8ZFC - chains A and R of the 5 polymer chains in the assembly; structure by electron microscopy, 2.68 A resolution.

[Chain A]
Protein: Guanine nucleotide-binding protein G(s) subunit alpha isoforms short
From: Homo sapiens
Amino-acid sequence (361 residues; each row starts with the number of its first residue; note: 33 numbers in that range are skipped by the numbering (no residue carries them; nothing is unmodelled there)):
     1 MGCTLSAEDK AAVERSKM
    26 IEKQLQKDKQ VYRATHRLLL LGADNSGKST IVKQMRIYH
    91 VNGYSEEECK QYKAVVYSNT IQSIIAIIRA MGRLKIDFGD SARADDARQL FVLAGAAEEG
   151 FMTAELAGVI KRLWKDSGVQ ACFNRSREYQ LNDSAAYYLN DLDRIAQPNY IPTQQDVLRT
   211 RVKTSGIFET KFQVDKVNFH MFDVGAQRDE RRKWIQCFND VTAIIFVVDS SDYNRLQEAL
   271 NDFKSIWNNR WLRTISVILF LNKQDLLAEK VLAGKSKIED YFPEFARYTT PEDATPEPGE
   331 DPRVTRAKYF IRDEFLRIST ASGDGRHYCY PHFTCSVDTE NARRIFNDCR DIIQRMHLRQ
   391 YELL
Not modelled in the structure: 1-3, 91-211

[Chain R]
Protein: G-protein coupled receptor 4
From: Mus musculus
Reference sequence: Q8BUD0 (GPR4_MOUSE); residues 1-365 here = UniProt positions 1-365
Amino-acid sequence (365 residues; row label = number of the first residue in the row):
     1 MDNSTGTGEG CHVDSRVDHL FPPSLYIFVI GVGLPTNCLA LWAAYRQVRQ HNELGVYLMN
    61 LSIADLLYIC TLPLWVDYFL HHDNWIHGPG SCKLFGFIFY SNIYISIAFL CCISVDRYLA
   121 VAHPLRFARL RRVKTAVAVS SVVWATELGA NSAPLFHDEL FRDRYNHTFC FEKFPMERWV
   181 AWMNLYRVFV GFLFPWALML LCYRGILRAV QSSVSTERQE KVKIKRLALS LIAIVLVCFA
   241 PYHALLLSRS AVYLGRPWDC GFEERVFSAY HSSLAFTSLN CVADPILYCL VNEGARSDVA
   301 KALHNLLRFL ASNKPQEMAN ASLTLETPLT SKRSTTGKSS GAVWAVPPTA QGDQVPLKVL
   361 LPPAQ
Not modelled in the structure: 1-12, 307-365
Disulfide bonds: Cys92-Cys170

[Chain A / chain R interface]
Pairs across the interface (50):
  Gln35(A) - Arg132(R)  hydrogen bond
  Arg38(A) - Ala128(R)  hydrogen bond (side chain-backbone)
  Arg38(A) - Arg131(R)
  Arg38(A) - Arg132(R)
  His41(A) - Leu125(R)
  Asp225(A) - Arg126(R)  hydrogen bond (backbone-side chain)
  Val227(A) - Arg126(R)
  Tyr358(A) - Val214(R)  hydrophobic
  Tyr358(A) - Ser215(R)
  Tyr360(A) - Ser215(R)
  Phe376(A) - Leu125(R)  hydrophobic
  Cys379(A) - Leu125(R)
  Arg380(A) - Ala122(R)  hydrogen bond (side chain-backbone)
  Arg380(A) - Pro124(R)
  Arg380(A) - Leu125(R)
  Asp381(A) - Ser213(R)
  Asp381(A) - Val214(R)  hydrogen bond (side chain-backbone)
  Asp381(A) - Ser215(R)  hydrogen bond
  Ile383(A) - Pro124(R)
  Ile383(A) - Leu125(R)  hydrophobic
  Gln384(A) - Val121(R)  hydrogen bond (side chain-backbone)
  Gln384(A) - Pro124(R)
  Gln384(A) - Ala209(R)
  Gln384(A) - Ser213(R)
  Arg385(A) - Ser215(R)  hydrogen bond (side chain-backbone)
  Arg385(A) - Thr216(R)  hydrogen bond
  Arg385(A) - Glu220(R)  salt bridge
  His387(A) - Ala120(R)  hydrogen bond (side chain-backbone)
  His387(A) - Pro124(R)
  His387(A) - Arg131(R)
  Leu388(A) - Val121(R)  hydrophobic
  Leu388(A) - Val210(R)  hydrophobic
  Leu388(A) - Ile224(R)  hydrophobic
  Gln390(A) - Asn52(R)  hydrogen bond (backbone-side chain)
  Tyr391(A) - Glu53(R)  hydrogen bond
  Tyr391(A) - Leu54(R)  hydrophobic
  Tyr391(A) - Asp116(R)
  Tyr391(A) - Arg117(R)  hydrogen bond (backbone-side chain)
  Tyr391(A) - Ala120(R)  hydrophobic
  Tyr391(A) - Arg131(R)
  Glu392(A) - Gln47(R)
  Glu392(A) - Leu54(R)
  Glu392(A) - Arg117(R)
  Glu392(A) - Asn292(R)  hydrogen bond
  Leu393(A) - Val121(R)  hydrophobic
  Leu393(A) - Ile206(R)  hydrophobic
  Leu393(A) - Ile224(R)
  Leu393(A) - Leu227(R)
  Leu394(A) - Glu220(R)
  Leu394(A) - Ile224(R)  hydrophobic
Interface residues without a listed pair, chain A (22 interface residues in all): Lys226
Interface residues without a listed pair, chain R (29 interface residues in all): Arg129, Tyr203, Ser212

[In short]
22 residues of chain A and 29 residues of chain R are in contact, with 14 hydrogen bonds and 1 salt bridge.
Polar contacts include Arg385(A)-Glu220(R), Gln35(A)-Arg132(R) and Arg38(A)-Ala128(R).
Here chain A is Guanine nucleotide-binding protein G(s) subunit alpha isoforms short (Homo sapiens) and chain
R is G-protein coupled receptor 4 (Mus musculus). Entry 8ZFC (Cryo-EM structure of the mmGPR4-Gs complex in
pH7.6) was determined by electron microscopy (same publication as 8ZD1, 8ZF6, 8ZF9, 8ZFA and 9JVG).
